PDB entry 7KAT | electron microscopy, 4.40 A resolution (low resolution: residue-level contacts below are approximate; hydrogen-bond / salt-bridge calls are withheld) | chains C and D of the 6 polymer chains in the assembly

# Chain C
Molecule: Protein transport protein SSS1
From: Saccharomyces cerevisiae BY4741
UniProtKB: P35179 (SC61G_YEAST); residues 1-80 here = UniProt positions 1-80
Sequence (80 residues; row label = number of the first residue in the row):
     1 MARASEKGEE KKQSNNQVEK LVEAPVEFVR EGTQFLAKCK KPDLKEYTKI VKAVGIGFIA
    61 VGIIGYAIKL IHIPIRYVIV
Disordered / not traced: 1-25

# Chain D
Molecule: Protein translocation protein SEC63
From: Saccharomyces cerevisiae BY4741
UniProtKB: P14906 (SEC63_YEAST); residue numbers follow UniProt; this construct covers 2-440, 449-663
Sequence (676 residues; numbered -13 to 670; 8 numbers in that range are skipped by the numbering (no residue carries them; nothing is unmodelled there); the number before each row is that of its first residue; numbers below 1 keep their minus sign (Gly-13 is residue -13)):
   -13 GGSGGSGGSG GSGGSPTNYE YDEASETWPS FILTGLLMVV GPMTLLQIYQ IFFGANAEDG
    47 NSGKSKEFNE EVFKNLNEEY TSDEIKQFRR KFDKNSNKKS KIWSRRNIII IVGWILVAIL
   107 LQRINSNDAI KDAATKLFDP YEILGISTSA SDRDIKSAYR KLSVKFHPDK LAKGLTPDEK
   167 SVMEETYVQI TKAYESLTDE LVRQNYLKYG HPDGPQSTSH GIALPRFLVD GSASPLLVVC
   227 YVALLGLILP YFVSRWWART QSYTKKGIHN VTASNFVSNL VNYKPSEIVT TDLILHWLSF
   287 AHEFKQFFPD LQPTDFEKLL QDHINRRDSG KLNNAKFRIV AKCHSLLHGL LDIACGFRNL
   347 DIALGAINTF KCIVQAVPLT PNCQILQLPN VDKEHFITKT GDIHTLGKLF TLEDAKIGEV
   407 LGIKDQAKLN ETLRVASHIP NLKIIKADFL VPGR
   449 PYISLKVLVR SAKQPLIPTS LIPEENLTEP QDSESQRDPF AMMSKQPLVP YSFAPFFPTK
   509 RRGSWCCLVS SQKDGKILQT PIIIEKLSYK NLNDDKDFFD KRIKMDLTKH EKFDINDWEI
   569 GTIKIPLGQP APETVGDFFF RVIVKSTDYF TTDLDITMNM KVRDSPAVEQ VEVYSEEDDE
   629 YSTDDDETES DDESDASDYT DIDTDTEAED DESPEGENLY FQ
Disordered / not traced: -13 to 2, 37-53, 79-92, 116-201, 613-670
Differences from the reference sequence: expression tag (-13 to 1, 664-670); engineered mutation Arg440 (Glu in P14906), Ser481 (Phe in P14906)
Swiss-Prot annotation at these positions:
  - modified residue: Ser512 (Phosphoserine)
  - mutagenesis: Ala179 (A179T: Temperature-sensitive), Pro426 (P426L: Temperature-sensitive), Ile431 (I431N: Temperature-sensitive), Pro503 (P503A: Temperature-sensitive), Gly511 (G511R: Temperature-sensitive), Thr652 (T652A: Abolishes interaction with SEC62; defect in protein translocation), Thr654 (T654A: Abolishes interaction with SEC62; defect in protein translocation)

# Chain C / chain D interface
Contacting residue pairs - 6 pairs, chain C then chain D:
  Tyr66(C) with Phe17(D)
  Pro74(C) with Tyr7(D); Leu210(D)
  Ile75(C) with Tyr227(D)
  Tyr77(C) with Val215(D)
  Val78(C) with Val215(D)
Interface residues without a listed pair, chain C (9 interface residues in all): Leu70, His72, Ile73, Ile79
Interface residues without a listed pair, chain D (9 interface residues in all): Asn4, Arg212, Ser220, Val224

# Overview
Chain C and chain D each contribute 9 residues to their interface. Curated annotation (UniProt) lists 7
mutagenesis sites on chain D.
Chain C is Protein transport protein SSS1 and chain D is Protein translocation protein SEC63, both from
Saccharomyces cerevisiae BY4741; the structure, Cryo-EM structure of the Sec complex from S. cerevisiae, Sec61
pore ring and Sec63 FN3 double ..., was determined by electron microscopy (same publication as 7KAH, 7KAI,
7KAJ, 7KAK, 7KAL, 7KAM and 8 further entries).
